PDB entry 2BNM | X-ray diffraction, 1.70 A resolution | chains A and B

[Chain A (and B)]
Protein: Epoxidase
Source organism: Streptomyces wedmorensis
Notes: chain B of this document is another copy of the same molecule, construct and numbering; everything in this record applies to it too
Reference sequence: Q56185 (Q56185_STRWE); residues 1-198 here = UniProt positions 1-198
Chain sequence (198 residues; numbered 1 to 198; the number before each row is that of its first residue):
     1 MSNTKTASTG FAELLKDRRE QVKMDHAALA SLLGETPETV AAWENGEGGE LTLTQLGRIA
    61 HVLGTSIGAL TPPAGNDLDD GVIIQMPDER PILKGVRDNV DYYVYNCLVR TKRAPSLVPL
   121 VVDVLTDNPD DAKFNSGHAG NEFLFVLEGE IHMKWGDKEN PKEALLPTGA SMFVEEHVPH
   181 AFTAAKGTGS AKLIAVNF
Not modelled in the structure: 1-4
Bound ions: Zn2+: His138, Glu142, His180
UniProt features mapped onto this chain:
  - DNA-binding region: His26 to Asn45 (H-T-H motif)
  - binding site (substrate): Lys23, Arg97, Tyr105, Asn135 to His138, Glu142
  - binding site (Fe cation): His138, Glu142, His180
  - mutagenesis: Lys23 (K23A: Abolishes (S)-2-hydroxypropylphosphonic acid epoxidase activity), Tyr105 (Y105F: Abolishes (S)-2-hydroxypropylphosphonic acid epoxidase activity), Glu142 (E142A: Abolishes (S)-2-hydroxypropylphosphonic acid epoxidase activity)
What the authors report for this chain:
  - Zn2+ coordination: His138, Glu142, His180
  - binding site for sulfate ion: Lys23, Asn99, Tyr105
  - catalytic residues: Glu142 (proposed by the authors, not directly observed)
  - contacts within the chain: Arg19-Glu44 (salt bridge)

[How chain A and chain B interact]
Contacting residue pairs - 62 pairs, chain A then chain B:
  Ala7(A) - Leu53(B)
  Ser8(A) - Leu53(B)
  Phe11(A) - Leu53(B)  hydrophobic
  Arg18(A) - Pro115(B)  hydrogen bond (side chain-backbone)
  Gln21(A) - Val118(B)
  Val22(A) - Arg110(B)
  Lys23(A) - Leu93(B)
  Lys23(A) - Tyr105(B)
  Lys23(A) - Leu120(B)
  Gly48(A) - Leu53(B)
  Gly49(A) - Thr52(B)
  Gly49(A) - Leu53(B)  hydrogen bond (backbone-backbone)
  Gly49(A) - Thr54(B)  hydrogen bond (backbone-backbone)
  Glu50(A) - Thr52(B)
  Leu51(A) - Leu51(B)
  Leu51(A) - Thr52(B)
  Leu51(A) - Leu53(B)  hydrogen bond (backbone-backbone)
  Thr52(A) - Gly49(B)
  Thr52(A) - Glu50(B)
  Thr52(A) - Leu51(B)
  Leu53(A) - Ala7(B)
  Leu53(A) - Ser8(B)
  Leu53(A) - Phe11(B)  hydrophobic
  Leu53(A) - Gly48(B)
  Leu53(A) - Gly49(B)  hydrogen bond (backbone-backbone)
  Leu53(A) - Leu51(B)  hydrogen bond (backbone-backbone)
  Thr54(A) - Ser8(B)
  Thr54(A) - Gly49(B)  hydrogen bond (backbone-backbone)
  Leu56(A) - Leu53(B)  hydrophobic
  Leu56(A) - Leu56(B)  hydrophobic
  His61(A) - Lys112(B)
  Gly64(A) - Lys112(B)
  Gly64(A) - Pro115(B)
  Thr65(A) - Ala74(B)
  Thr65(A) - Pro115(B)
  Ser66(A) - Pro72(B)
  Ser66(A) - Ala74(B)
  Ile67(A) - Thr71(B)
  Gly68(A) - Gly68(B)
  Gly68(A) - Thr71(B)
  Thr71(A) - Leu53(B)
  Thr71(A) - Ile67(B)
  Thr71(A) - Gly68(B)
  Pro72(A) - Ser66(B)
  Ala74(A) - Thr65(B)
  Ala74(A) - Ser66(B)
  Leu93(A) - Val22(B)
  Leu93(A) - Lys23(B)
  Lys94(A) - Asp25(B)
  Val96(A) - Arg19(B)
  Val96(A) - Glu20(B)
  Val96(A) - Lys23(B)
  Val96(A) - Met24(B)
  Arg97(A) - Glu20(B)
  Tyr105(A) - Lys23(B)
  Arg110(A) - Val22(B)
  Lys112(A) - His61(B)  hydrogen bond
  Lys112(A) - Gly64(B)
  Pro115(A) - Arg18(B)  hydrogen bond (backbone-side chain)
  Pro115(A) - Gly64(B)
  Pro115(A) - Thr65(B)
  Val118(A) - Gln21(B)
Other interface residues (no listed pair), chain A (42 interface residues in all): Met24, Asp25, Pro73, Gly95, Cys107, Thr111, Ser116, Leu120, Ala139
Other interface residues (no listed pair), chain B (41 interface residues in all): Ala28, Gly57, Pro73, Cys107, Thr111, Ser116

[Summary]
42 residues of chain A face 41 of chain B across their interface; the contacts include 9 hydrogen bonds. Polar
pairs include Arg18(A)-Pro115(B), Lys112(A)-His61(B) and Gly49(A)-Leu53(B). From the paper: the catalytic
residue Glu142(A); a binding site for sulfate ion at Lys23(A), Asn99(A) and Tyr105(A).
Both chains are Epoxidase (Streptomyces wedmorensis). Entry 2BNM (The structure of Hydroxypropylphosphonic
acid epoxidase from S. wedmorenis) was determined by X-ray diffraction, deposited together with 2BNN and 2BNO.
